PDB entry 7UIW | electron microscopy, 3.33 A resolution | chains D and I of the 14 polymer chains in the assembly

# Chain D
Molecule: ATP-dependent Clp protease ATP-binding subunit ClpA
From: Escherichia coli
UniProt: A0A836NDF2 (A0A836NDF2_ECOLX); residues 1-758 here = UniProt positions 1-758
Chain sequence (758 residues; numbered 1 to 758; the number before each row is that of its first residue):
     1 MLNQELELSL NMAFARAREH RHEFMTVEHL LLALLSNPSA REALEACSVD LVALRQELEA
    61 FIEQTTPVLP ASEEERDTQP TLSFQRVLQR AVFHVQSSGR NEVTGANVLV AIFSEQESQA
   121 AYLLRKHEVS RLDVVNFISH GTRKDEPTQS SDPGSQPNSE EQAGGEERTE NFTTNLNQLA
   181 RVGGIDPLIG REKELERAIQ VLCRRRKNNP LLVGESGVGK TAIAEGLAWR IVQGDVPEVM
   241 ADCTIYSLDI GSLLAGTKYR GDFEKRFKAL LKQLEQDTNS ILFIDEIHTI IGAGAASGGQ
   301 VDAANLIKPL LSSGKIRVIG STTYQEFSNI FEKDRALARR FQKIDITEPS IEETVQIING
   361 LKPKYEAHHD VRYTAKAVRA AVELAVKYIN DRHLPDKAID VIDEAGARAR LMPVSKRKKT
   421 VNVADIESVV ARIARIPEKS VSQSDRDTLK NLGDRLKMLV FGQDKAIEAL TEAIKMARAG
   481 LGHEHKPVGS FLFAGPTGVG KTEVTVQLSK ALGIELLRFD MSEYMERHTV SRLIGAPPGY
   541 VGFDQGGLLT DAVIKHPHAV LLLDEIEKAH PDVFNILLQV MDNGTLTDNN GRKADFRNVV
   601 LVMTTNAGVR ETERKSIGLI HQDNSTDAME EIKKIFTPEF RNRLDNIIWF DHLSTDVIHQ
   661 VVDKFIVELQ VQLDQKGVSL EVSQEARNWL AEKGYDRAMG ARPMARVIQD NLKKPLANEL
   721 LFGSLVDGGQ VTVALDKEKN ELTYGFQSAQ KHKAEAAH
Disordered / not traced: 1-168, 749-758
Construct notes: conflict Thr169 (Met in A0A836NDF2)
Ligand contacts:
  - ATP-gamma-S (AGS; phosphothiophosphoric acid-adenylate ester), molecule 1: Asp186, Pro187, Leu188, Ile189, Arg191, Glu215, Ser216, Gly217, Val218, Gly219, Lys220, Thr221, Ala222, Glu286, Thr323, Ile357, Leu361, Tyr365, Pro395, Ile399
  - ATP-gamma-S (AGS), molecule 2: Lys207, Ala336, Arg339, Arg340
  - ATP-gamma-S (AGS), molecule 3: Leu459, Val460, Phe461, Gln463, Pro496, Thr497, Gly498, Val499, Gly500, Lys501, Thr502, Glu503, Glu565, Thr604, Leu653, Val661, Lys664, Phe665, Ala701, Arg702
  - ATP-gamma-S (AGS), molecule 4: Asp582, Glu639, Asn642, Arg643

# Chain I
Molecule: ATP-dependent Clp protease proteolytic subunit
From: Escherichia coli
Notes: EC 3.4.21.92
UniProt: A0A0K4NM46 (A0A0K4NM46_ECOLX); residues 1-193 here correspond to UniProt positions 15-207 (UniProt number = residue number + 14)
Chain sequence (201 residues; numbered 1 to 201; the number before each row is that of its first residue):
     1 ALVPMVIEQT SRGERSFDIY SRLLKERVIF LTGQVEDHMA NLIVAQMLFL EAENPEKDIY
    61 LYINSPGGVI TAGMSIYDTM QFIKPDVSTI CMGQAASMGA FLLTAGAKGK RFCLPNSRVM
   121 IHQPLGGYQG QATDIEIHAR EILKVKGRMN ELMALHTGQS LEQIERDTER DRFLSAPEAV
   181 EYGLVDSILT HRNRSHHHHH H
Disordered / not traced: 1, 193-201
Construct notes: expression tag (194-201)

# How chain D and chain I interact
Residue-residue contacts (22):
  Arg610(D) with Gln9(I), hydrogen bond
  Arg614(D) with Gln9(I), hydrogen bond (side chain-backbone); Thr10(I)
  Ile617(D) with Arg22(I); Leu23(I), hydrophobic; Glu26(I); Val28(I)
  Gly618(D) with Tyr62(I)
  Leu619(D) with Tyr62(I), hydrogen bond (backbone-side chain); Ile90(I), hydrophobic; Met92(I), hydrophobic
  Ile620(D) with Tyr60(I), hydrophobic; Ile90(I), hydrophobic
  His621(D) with Tyr60(I)
  Gln622(D) with Glu26(I), hydrogen bond (side chain-backbone); Tyr60(I)
  Asp623(D) with Lys57(I), hydrogen bond (backbone-side chain); Asp58(I)
  Thr626(D) with Glu56(I); Lys57(I)
  Asp627(D) with Lys57(I), salt bridge
  Glu631(D) with Arg12(I), salt bridge
Also at the interface, not in a pair above, chain D (16 interface residues in all): Glu611, Ser616, Glu630, Lys634
Also at the interface, not in a pair above, chain I (18 interface residues in all): Ser11, Glu53, Asn54, Phe112

# Overview
16 residues of chain D face 18 of chain I across their interface; the contacts include 5 hydrogen bonds and 2
salt bridges. Among the polar pairs are Asp627(D)-Lys57(I), Glu631(D)-Arg12(I) and Arg610(D)-Gln9(I). Chain D
binds 4 copies of ATP-gamma-S.
Here chain D is ATP-dependent Clp protease ATP-binding subunit ClpA and chain I is ATP-dependent Clp protease
proteolytic subunit, both from Escherichia coli. Entry 7UIW (ClpAP complex bound to ClpS N-terminal extension,
class IIb) was determined by electron microscopy (same publication as 7UIV, 7UIX, 7UIZ, 7UJ0 and 7UIY).
